8TVX - chains A and T of the 15 polymer chains in the assembly; structure by electron microscopy, 3.70 A resolution.

== Chain A ==
Protein: DNA-directed RNA polymerase II subunit RPB1
Source organism: Saccharomyces cerevisiae
Notes: EC 2.7.7.6
Reference sequence: P04050 (RPB1_YEAST); numbering as in UniProt (aligned over 1-1733)
Amino-acid sequence (1733 residues; numbered 1 to 1733; the number before each row is that of its first residue):
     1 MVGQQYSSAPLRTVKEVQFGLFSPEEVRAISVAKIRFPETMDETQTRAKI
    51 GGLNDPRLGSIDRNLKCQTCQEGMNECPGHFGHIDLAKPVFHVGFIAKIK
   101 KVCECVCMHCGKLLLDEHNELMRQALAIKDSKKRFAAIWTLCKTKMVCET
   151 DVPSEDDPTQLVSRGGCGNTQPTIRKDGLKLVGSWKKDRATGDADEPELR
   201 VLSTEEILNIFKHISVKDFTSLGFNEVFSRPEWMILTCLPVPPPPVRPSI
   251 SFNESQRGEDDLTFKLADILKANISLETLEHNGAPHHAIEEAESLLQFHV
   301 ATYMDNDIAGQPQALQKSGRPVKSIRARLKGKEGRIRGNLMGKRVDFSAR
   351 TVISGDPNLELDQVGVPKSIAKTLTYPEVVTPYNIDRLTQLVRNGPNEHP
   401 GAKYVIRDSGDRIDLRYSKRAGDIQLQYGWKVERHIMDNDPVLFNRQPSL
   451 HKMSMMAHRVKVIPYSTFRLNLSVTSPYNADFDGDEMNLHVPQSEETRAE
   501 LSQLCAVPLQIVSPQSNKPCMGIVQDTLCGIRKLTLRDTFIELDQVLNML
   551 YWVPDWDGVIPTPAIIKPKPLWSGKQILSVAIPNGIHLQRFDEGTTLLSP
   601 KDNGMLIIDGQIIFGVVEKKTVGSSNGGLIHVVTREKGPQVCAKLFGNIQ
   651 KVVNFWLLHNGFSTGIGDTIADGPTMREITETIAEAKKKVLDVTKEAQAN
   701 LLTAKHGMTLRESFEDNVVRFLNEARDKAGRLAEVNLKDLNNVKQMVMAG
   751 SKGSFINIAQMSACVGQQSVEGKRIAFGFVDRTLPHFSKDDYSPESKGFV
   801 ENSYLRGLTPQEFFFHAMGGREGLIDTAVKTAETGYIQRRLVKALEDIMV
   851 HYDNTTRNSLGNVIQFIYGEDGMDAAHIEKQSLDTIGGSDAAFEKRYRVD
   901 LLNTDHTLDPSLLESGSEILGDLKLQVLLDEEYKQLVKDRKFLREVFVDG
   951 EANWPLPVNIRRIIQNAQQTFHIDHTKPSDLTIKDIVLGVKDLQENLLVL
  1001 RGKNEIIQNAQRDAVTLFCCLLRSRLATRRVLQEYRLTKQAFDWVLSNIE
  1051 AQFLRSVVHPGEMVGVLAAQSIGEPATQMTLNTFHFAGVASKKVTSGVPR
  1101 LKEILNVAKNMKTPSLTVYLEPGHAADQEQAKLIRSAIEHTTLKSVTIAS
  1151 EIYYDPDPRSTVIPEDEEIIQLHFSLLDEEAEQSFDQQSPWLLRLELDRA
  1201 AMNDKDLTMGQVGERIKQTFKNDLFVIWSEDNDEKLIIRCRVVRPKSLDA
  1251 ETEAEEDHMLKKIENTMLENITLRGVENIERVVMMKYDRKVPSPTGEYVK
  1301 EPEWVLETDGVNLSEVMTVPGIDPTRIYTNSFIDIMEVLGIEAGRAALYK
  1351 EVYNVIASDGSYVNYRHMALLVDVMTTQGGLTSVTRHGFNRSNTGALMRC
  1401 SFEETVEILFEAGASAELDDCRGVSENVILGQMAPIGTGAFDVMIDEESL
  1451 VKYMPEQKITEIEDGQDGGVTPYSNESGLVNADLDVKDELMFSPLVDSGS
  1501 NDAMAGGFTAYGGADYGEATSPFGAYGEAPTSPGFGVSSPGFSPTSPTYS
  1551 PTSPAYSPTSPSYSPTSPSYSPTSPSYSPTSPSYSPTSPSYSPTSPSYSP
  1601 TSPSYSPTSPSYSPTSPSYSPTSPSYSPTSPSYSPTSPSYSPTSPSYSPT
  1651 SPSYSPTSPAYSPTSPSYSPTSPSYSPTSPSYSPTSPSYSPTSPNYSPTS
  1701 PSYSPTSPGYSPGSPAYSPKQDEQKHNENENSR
Not modelled in the structure: 1-7, 42-44, 188-198, 1079-1096, 1158-1187, 1221-1224, 1243-1256, 1455-1733
Bound ions: Zn2+ site 1: Cys-77, Pro-78, His-80; Zn2+ site 2: Cys-148, Cys-167; Mg2+: Asp-483, Asp-485

== Chain T ==
Molecule: TS (47-nt DNA)
Sequence (47 nucleotides; row label = number of the first residue in the row):
     1 CGCTCTGCTCCTTCTCCXTCCTCTCGATGGGCTATGAGATCAACTAG
Not modelled in the structure: 30-47
Modified / non-standard residues: TTD (cis-syn cyclobutane thymine dimer) at position 18

== Interface between chain A and chain T ==
Pairs across the interface - 13 pairs, chain A then chain T:
  Asn-253(A) / DG29(T)  hydrogen bond to the base
  Ala-309(A) / DT15(T)  phosphate contact
  Lys-317(A) / DG29(T)  hydrogen bond to the phosphate
  Ser-318(A) / DG29(T)  sugar contact
  Lys-330(A) / DC17(T)  salt bridge to the phosphate
  Arg-337(A) / TTD_18(T)  base contact
  Arg-344(A) / DC21(T)  salt bridge to the phosphate
  Thr-831(A) / DT19(T)  base contact
  Ala-832(A) / TTD_18(T)  base contact
  Ala-832(A) / DT19(T)  base contact
  Tyr-836(A) / TTD_18(T)  base contact
  Arg-839(A) / TTD_18(T)  base contact
  Glu-1407(A) / DC17(T)  phosphate contact
Other interface residues (no listed pair), chain A (16 interface residues in all): Arg-350, Gln-447, Pro-448, Glu-1403
Other interface residues (no listed pair), chain T (7 interface residues in all): DC20

== In short ==
16 residues of chain A face 7 of chain T across their interface, with 2 hydrogen bonds and 2 salt bridges.
Polar contacts include Asn-253(A)/DG29(T), Lys-317(A)/DG29(T) and Lys-330(A)/DC17(T). The Zn2+ site 1 is built
by Cys-77(A), Pro-78(A) and His-80(A).
Here chain A is DNA-directed RNA polymerase II subunit RPB1 (Saccharomyces cerevisiae) and chain T is TS
(47-nt DNA). Entry 8TVX (Cryo-EM structure of CPD-stalled Pol II (Conformation 2)) was determined by electron
microscopy (same publication as 8TUG, 8TVP, 8TVQ, 8TVS, 8TVV, 8TVW and 8TVY).
